Entry 2FFD (X-ray diffraction, 2.89 A resolution); this record covers chains C and G of the 5 polymer chains in the assembly.

== Chain C ==
Molecule: Fibrinogen gamma chain
From: Homo sapiens
UniProt: P02679 (FIBG_HUMAN); residues 96-406 here correspond to UniProt positions 122-432 (UniProt number = residue number + 26)
Sequence (311 residues; each row starts with the number of its first residue):
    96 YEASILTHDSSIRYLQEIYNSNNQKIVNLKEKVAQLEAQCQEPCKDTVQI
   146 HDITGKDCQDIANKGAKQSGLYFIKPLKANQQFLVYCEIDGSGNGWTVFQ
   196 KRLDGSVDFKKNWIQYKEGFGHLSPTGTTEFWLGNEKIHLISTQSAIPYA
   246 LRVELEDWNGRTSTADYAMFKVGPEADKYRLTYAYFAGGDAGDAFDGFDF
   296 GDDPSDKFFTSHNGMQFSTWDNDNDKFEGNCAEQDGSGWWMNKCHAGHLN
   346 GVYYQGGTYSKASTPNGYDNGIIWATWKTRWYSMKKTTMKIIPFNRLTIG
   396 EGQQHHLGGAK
Disordered / not traced: 394-406
Disulfide bonds: Cys153-Cys182, Cys326-Cys339
Ion coordination: Ca2+: Asp318, Asp320, Phe322, Gly324
UniProt features mapped onto this chain:
  - region: Thr374 to Glu396 (Gamma-chain polymerization, binding amino end of another fibrin alpha chain), Gly397 to Lys406 (Platelet aggregation and Staphylococcus clumping)
  - binding site (Ca(2+)): Asp318, Asp320, Phe322, Gly324
  - glycosylation: Asn308 (N-linked (GlcNAc...) asparagine)
  - cross-link: Gln398 (Isoglutamyl lysine isopeptide (Gln-Lys) (interchain with K-432)), Lys406 (Isoglutamyl lysine isopeptide (Lys-Gln) (interchain with Q-424))

== Chain G ==
Molecule: GLY-PRO-ARG-VAL-VAL-GLU peptide
Sequence (6 residues; row label = number of the first residue in the row):
     1 GPRVVE
Disordered / not traced: 5-6

== Interface between chain C and chain G ==
Contacting residue pairs - 16 pairs, chain C then chain G:
  Phe295(C) - Gly1(G)
  Asp301(C) - Pro2(G)
  Thr305(C) - Gly1(G)
  Phe322(C) - Arg3(G)
  Gln329(C) - Arg3(G)  hydrogen bond
  Asp330(C) - Arg3(G)  salt bridge
  Lys338(C) - Pro2(G)
  Lys338(C) - Arg3(G)  hydrogen bond (side chain-backbone)
  Lys338(C) - Val4(G)
  Cys339(C) - Gly1(G)  hydrogen bond (backbone-backbone)
  Cys339(C) - Pro2(G)
  Cys339(C) - Arg3(G)  hydrogen bond
  His340(C) - Gly1(G)  hydrogen bond (backbone-backbone)
  Tyr363(C) - Arg3(G)
  Asp364(C) - Gly1(G)  hydrogen bond (side chain-backbone)
  Arg375(C) - Pro2(G)
Interface residues without a listed pair, chain C (15 interface residues in all): Asp297, Cys326, Ile368

== Overview ==
The interface between chain C and chain G involves 15 residues on one side and 4 on the other, with 6 hydrogen
bonds and 1 salt bridge. Among the polar pairs are Asp330(C)-Arg3(G), Gln329(C)-Arg3(G) and Lys338(C)-Arg3(G).
UniProt lists 4 Ca2+-binding residues on chain C.
Here chain C is Fibrinogen gamma chain (Homo sapiens) and chain G is GLY-PRO-ARG-VAL-VAL-GLU peptide. Entry
2FFD (Fibrinogen Fragment D with "A" knob peptide mimic GPRVVE) was determined by X-ray diffraction.
